5GG4 - chains B and E of the 4 polymer chains in the assembly; structure by X-ray diffraction, 3.11 A resolution.

Chain B:
Molecule: Ubiquitin carboxyl-terminal hydrolase 7
From: Homo sapiens
Notes: EC 3.4.19.12
UniProt: Q93009 (UBP7_HUMAN); numbering as in UniProt (aligned over 560-890)
Sequence (334 residues; each row starts with the number of its first residue):
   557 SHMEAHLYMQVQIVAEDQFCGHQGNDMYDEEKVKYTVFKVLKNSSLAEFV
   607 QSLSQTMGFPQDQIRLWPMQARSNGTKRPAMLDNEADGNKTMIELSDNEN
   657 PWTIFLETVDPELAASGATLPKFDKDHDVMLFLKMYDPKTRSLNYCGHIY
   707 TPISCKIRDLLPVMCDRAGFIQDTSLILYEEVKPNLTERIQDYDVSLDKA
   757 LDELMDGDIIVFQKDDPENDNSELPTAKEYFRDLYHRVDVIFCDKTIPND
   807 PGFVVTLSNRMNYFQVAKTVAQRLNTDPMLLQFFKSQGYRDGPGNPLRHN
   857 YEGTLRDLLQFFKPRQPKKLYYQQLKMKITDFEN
Disordered / not traced: 557-561, 668-673, 681, 886-890
Construct notes: expression tag (557-559)
Swiss-Prot annotation at these positions:
  - modified residue: Lys869 (N6-acetyllysine)
  - cross-link (Glycyl lysine isopeptide (Lys-Gly)): Lys869 (interchain with G-Cter in SUMO2), Lys882 (interchain with G-Cter in SUMO2)
  - natural variant: Leu757 (L757P: In HAFOUS; uncertain significance), Ile766 (I766T: In HAFOUS)
What the authors report for this chain:
  - mutagenesis - E759A/D762A/D764A: abolished binding to ICP0

Chain E:
Molecule: Peptide from E3 ubiquitin-protein ligase RNF169
Notes: EC 6.3.2.-
UniProt: Q8NCN4 (RN169_HUMAN); numbering as in UniProt (aligned over 620-632)
Sequence (13 residues; each row starts with the number of its first residue):
   620 RGRKRHCKTKHLE
Disordered / not traced: 620, 632
What the authors report for this chain:
  - mutagenesis - K623A/K627A: decreased localization
  - mutagenesis - K623R/K627R: unchanged localization
  - mutagenesis - K623A/K627A: decreased binding to USP7
  - mutagenesis - K623R/K627R: abolished binding to USP7

Chain B / chain E interface:
Residue-residue contacts - 5 pairs, chain B then chain E:
  Arg628(B) - His630(E)  hydrogen bond (backbone-side chain)
  Ser629(B) - Cys626(E)  hydrogen bond
  Ser629(B) - Lys627(E)  hydrogen bond (side chain-backbone)
  Ser629(B) - His630(E)
  Asp653(B) - Arg624(E)
Other interface residues (no listed pair), chain B (5 interface residues in all): Ala627, Gly631
Other interface residues (no listed pair), chain E (5 interface residues in all): Thr628
From the paper, about this interface:
  - hot spots on chain B (mutagenesis) - E759A: abolished binding to Peptide from E3 ubiquitin-protein ligase RNF169 (chain E)

In short:
Chain B and chain E each contribute 5 residues to their interface, with 3 hydrogen bonds. Polar contacts
include Arg628(B)-His630(E), Ser629(B)-Cys626(E) and Ser629(B)-Lys627(E). From the paper: E759A/D762A/D764A of
chain B abolish binding to ICP0; K623A/K627A of chain E reduce localization; 4 substitutions were tested in
all.
Here chain B is Ubiquitin carboxyl-terminal hydrolase 7 (Homo sapiens) and chain E is Peptide from E3
ubiquitin-protein ligase RNF169. Entry 5GG4 (Crystal structure of USP7 with RNF169 peptide) was determined by
X-ray diffraction.
